Entry 4YM7 (X-ray diffraction, 5.50 A resolution (low resolution: residue-level contacts below are approximate; hydrogen-bond / salt-bridge calls are withheld)); this record covers chains AB and AJ of the 15 polymer chains in the assembly.

== Chain AB ==
Molecule: DNA-directed RNA polymerase I subunit RPA135
Organism: Saccharomyces cerevisiae
Notes: EC 2.7.7.6
Reference sequence: P22138 (RPA2_YEAST); residues 1-1203 here = UniProt positions 1-1203
Amino-acid sequence (1203 residues; each row starts with the number of its first residue):
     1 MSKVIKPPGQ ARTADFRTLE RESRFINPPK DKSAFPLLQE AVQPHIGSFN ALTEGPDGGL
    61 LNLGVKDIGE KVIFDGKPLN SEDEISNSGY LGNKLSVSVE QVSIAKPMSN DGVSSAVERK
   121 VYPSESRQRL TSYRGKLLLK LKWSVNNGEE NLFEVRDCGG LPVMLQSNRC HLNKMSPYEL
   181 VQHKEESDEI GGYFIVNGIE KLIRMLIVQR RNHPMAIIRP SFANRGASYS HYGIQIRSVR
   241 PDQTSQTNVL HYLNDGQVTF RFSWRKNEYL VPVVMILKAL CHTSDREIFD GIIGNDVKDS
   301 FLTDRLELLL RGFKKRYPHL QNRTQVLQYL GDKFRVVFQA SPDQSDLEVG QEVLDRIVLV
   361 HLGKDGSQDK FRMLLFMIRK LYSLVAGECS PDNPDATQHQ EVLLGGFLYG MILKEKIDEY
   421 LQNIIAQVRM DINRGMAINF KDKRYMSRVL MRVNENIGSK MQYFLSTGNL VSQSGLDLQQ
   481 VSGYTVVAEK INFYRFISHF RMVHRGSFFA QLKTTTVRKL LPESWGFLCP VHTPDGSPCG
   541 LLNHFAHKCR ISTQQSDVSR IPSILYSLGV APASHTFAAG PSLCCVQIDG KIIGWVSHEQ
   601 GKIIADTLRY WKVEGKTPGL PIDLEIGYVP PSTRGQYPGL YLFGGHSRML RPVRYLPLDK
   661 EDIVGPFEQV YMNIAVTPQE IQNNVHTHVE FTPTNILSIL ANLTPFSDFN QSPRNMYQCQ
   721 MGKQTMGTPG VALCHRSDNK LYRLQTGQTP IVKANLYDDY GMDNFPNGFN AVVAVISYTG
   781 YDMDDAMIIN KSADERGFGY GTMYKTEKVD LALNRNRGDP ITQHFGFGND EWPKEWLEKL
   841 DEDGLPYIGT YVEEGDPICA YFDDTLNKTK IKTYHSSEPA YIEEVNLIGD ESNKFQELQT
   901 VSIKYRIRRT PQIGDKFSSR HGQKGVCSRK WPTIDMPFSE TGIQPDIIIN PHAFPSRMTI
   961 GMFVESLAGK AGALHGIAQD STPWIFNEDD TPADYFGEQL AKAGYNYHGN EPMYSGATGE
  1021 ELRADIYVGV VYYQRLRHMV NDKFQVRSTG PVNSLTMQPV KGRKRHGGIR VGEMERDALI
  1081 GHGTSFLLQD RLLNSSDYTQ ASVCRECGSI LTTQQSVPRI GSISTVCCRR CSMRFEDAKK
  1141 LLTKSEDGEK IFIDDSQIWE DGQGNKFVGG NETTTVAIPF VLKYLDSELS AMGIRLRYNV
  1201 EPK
Disordered / not traced: 1-12, 75-91, 111-116, 815-819, 892-893, 1143-1149
Swiss-Prot annotation at these positions:
  - zinc finger: Cys1104 to Cys1131 (C4-type)
  - modified residue: Ser2 (N-acetylserine), Ser81 (Phosphoserine), Ser1156 (Phosphoserine)
  - mutagenesis: Cys1104 (C1104A: No effect; when associated with A-1107; A-1128 and A-1131), Cys1107 (C1107A: Lethal. Abolishes recruitment of RPA1 to Pol I. No effect; when associated with A-1104; A-1128 and A-1131), Cys1127 (C1127R: Responsible of suppression of RPA190-5 and RPA190-1 mutations), Cys1128 (C1128A: No effect; when associated with A-1104; A-1107 and A-1131), Cys1131 (C1131A: No effect; when associated with A-1104; A-1107 and A-1128)
Ion coordination: Zn2+: Cys1104, Cys1107, Cys1128, Cys1131

== Chain AJ ==
Molecule: DNA-directed RNA polymerases I, II, and III subunit RPABC5
Organism: Saccharomyces cerevisiae
Reference sequence: P22139 (RPAB5_YEAST); residue numbers follow UniProt; this construct covers 1-70
Amino-acid sequence (70 residues; row label = number of the first residue in the row):
     1 MIVPVRCFSC GKVVGDKWES YLNLLQEDEL DEGTALSRLG LKRYCCRRMI LTHVDLIEKF
    61 LRYNPLEKRD
Disordered / not traced: 69-70
Swiss-Prot annotation at these positions:
  - binding site (Zn(2+)): Cys7, Cys10, Cys45, Cys46
  - cross-link: Lys59 (Glycyl lysine isopeptide (Lys-Gly) (interchain with G-Cter in ubiquitin))
Ion coordination: Zn2+: Cys7, Cys10, Cys45, Cys46

== How chain AB and chain AJ interact ==
Pairs across the interface - 71 pairs, chain AB then chain AJ:
  Asp15(AB) - Glu32(AJ)
  Phe16(AB) - Glu32(AJ)
  Phe16(AB) - Leu51(AJ)
  Thr18(AB) - Leu25(AJ)
  Thr18(AB) - Glu32(AJ)
  Leu19(AB) - Leu25(AJ)
  Leu19(AB) - Gln26(AJ)
  Arg21(AB) - His53(AJ)
  Glu22(AB) - His53(AJ)
  Glu22(AB) - Val54(AJ)
  Glu22(AB) - Asp55(AJ)
  Phe25(AB) - Val54(AJ)
  Phe25(AB) - Asp55(AJ)
  Phe25(AB) - Leu56(AJ)
  Phe25(AB) - Lys59(AJ)
  Ile26(AB) - Arg62(AJ)
  Pro28(AB) - Arg62(AJ)
  Tyr178(AB) - Arg62(AJ)
  Val181(AB) - Arg62(AJ)
  Val181(AB) - Tyr63(AJ)
  Gln182(AB) - Arg62(AJ)
  Glu185(AB) - Tyr63(AJ)
  Glu186(AB) - Tyr63(AJ)
  Ser187(AB) - Lys59(AJ)
  Ser187(AB) - Tyr63(AJ)
  Val731(AB) - Leu56(AJ)
  Val731(AB) - Lys59(AJ)
  Val731(AB) - Phe60(AJ)
  Val731(AB) - Tyr63(AJ)
  Ala732(AB) - Tyr63(AJ)
  Leu733(AB) - Phe60(AJ)
  Cys734(AB) - Tyr63(AJ)
  Arg743(AB) - Met1(AJ)
  Arg743(AB) - Phe60(AJ)
  Gln745(AB) - Met1(AJ)
  Thr746(AB) - Met1(AJ)
  Gly747(AB) - Val54(AJ)
  Gln748(AB) - Arg48(AJ)
  Gln748(AB) - Met49(AJ)
  Gln748(AB) - Thr52(AJ)
  Gln748(AB) - Val54(AJ)
  Thr749(AB) - Thr52(AJ)
  Thr749(AB) - Val54(AJ)
  Asn764(AB) - Lys59(AJ)
  Pro766(AB) - Val54(AJ)
  Asn770(AB) - Arg48(AJ)
  Asn770(AB) - Thr52(AJ)
  Ala771(AB) - Arg48(AJ)
  Val772(AB) - Arg48(AJ)
  Ala793(AB) - Phe8(AJ)
  Arg796(AB) - Cys7(AJ)
  Arg796(AB) - Phe8(AJ)
  Arg796(AB) - Cys10(AJ)
  Arg796(AB) - Gly11(AJ)
  Gly797(AB) - Phe8(AJ)
  Gly942(AB) - Arg43(AJ)
  Ile943(AB) - Arg43(AJ)
  Ile943(AB) - Cys45(AJ)
  Gln944(AB) - Ser9(AJ)
  Asp946(AB) - Phe8(AJ)
  Asp946(AB) - Ser9(AJ)
  Asp946(AB) - Arg48(AJ)
  Lys970(AB) - Tyr44(AJ)
  Ala973(AB) - Arg47(AJ)
  Ala973(AB) - Leu51(AJ)
  Leu974(AB) - Arg47(AJ)
  His975(AB) - Gly33(AJ)
  Gly976(AB) - Glu32(AJ)
  Gly976(AB) - Gly33(AJ)
  Tyr1005(AB) - Tyr44(AJ)
  Glu1011(AB) - Tyr44(AJ)
Interface residues without a listed pair, chain AB (53 interface residues in all): Asp188, Thr728, Gly730, Asp763, Phe765, Phe798, Thr941, Gly972, Ile977
Interface residues without a listed pair, chain AJ (32 interface residues in all): Pro4, Trp18, Tyr21, Asp31, Leu36, Glu58

== Overview ==
Chain AB and chain AJ form an interface of 53 and 32 residues respectively. The Zn2+ site is built by
Cys1104(AB), Cys1107(AB), Cys1128(AB) and Cys1131(AB). From UniProt: 5 mutagenesis sites on chain AB; 4
Zn2+-binding residues on chain AJ.
Here chain AB is DNA-directed RNA polymerase I subunit RPA135 and chain AJ is DNA-directed RNA polymerases I,
II, and III subunit RPABC5, both from Saccharomyces cerevisiae. Entry 4YM7 (RNA polymerase I structure with an
alternative dimer hinge) was determined by X-ray diffraction.
